Entry 8YD8 (X-ray diffraction, 3.11 A resolution); this record covers chains C and B of the 10 polymer chains in the assembly.

== Chain C (and B) ==
Name: Caspase-8
Organism: Homo sapiens
Notes: EC 3.4.22.61; chain B of this document is another copy of the same molecule, construct and numbering; everything in this record applies to it too
UniProt: Q14790 (CASP8_HUMAN); residue numbers follow UniProt; this construct covers 1-185
Amino-acid sequence (185 residues; each row starts with the number of its first residue):
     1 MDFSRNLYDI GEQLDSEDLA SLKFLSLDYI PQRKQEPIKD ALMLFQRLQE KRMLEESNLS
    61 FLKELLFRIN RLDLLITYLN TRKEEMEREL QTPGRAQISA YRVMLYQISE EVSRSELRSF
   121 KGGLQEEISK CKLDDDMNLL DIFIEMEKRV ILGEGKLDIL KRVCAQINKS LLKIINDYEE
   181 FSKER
Disordered / not traced: 183-185
Differences from the reference sequence: engineered mutation G122 (Phe in Q14790), G123 (Leu in Q14790)

== Interface between chain C and chain B ==
Pairs across the interface (34; chain C residue first):
  P31(C) with E12(B); Q13(B)
  Q32(C) with E12(B); Q13(B)
  R33(C) with G11(B); E12(B), salt bridge; L14(B); D40(B)
  K34(C) with E12(B), salt bridge
  E36(C) with D15(B); S16(B), hydrogen bond
  S129(C) with E110(B); E111(B)
  K130(C) with E110(B), hydrogen bond (backbone-backbone); E111(B); S113(B); E116(B)
  C131(C) with S109(B); E110(B), hydrogen bond (backbone-backbone); V112(B)
  K132(C) with E17(B), salt bridge
  D134(C) with S113(B); R114(B)
  D136(C) with R114(B), salt bridge
  E147(C) with D73(B)
  K148(C) with D15(B), salt bridge; N70(B); R71(B); L72(B), hydrogen bond (backbone-backbone); D73(B), hydrogen bond (backbone-backbone)
  R149(C) with N70(B), hydrogen bond; E110(B), salt bridge
  V150(C) with L72(B), hydrophobic; D73(B)
Interface residues without a listed pair, chain B (22 interface residues in all): Y8, D18, I76

== Overview ==
15 residues of chain C face 22 of chain B across their interface; the contacts include 6 hydrogen bonds and 6
salt bridges. Polar pairs include R33(C)-E12(B), K34(C)-E12(B) and K132(C)-E17(B).
Chain C and chain B are both Caspase-8 (Homo sapiens); the structure, Structure of FADD/Caspase-8/cFLIP death
effector domain assembly, was determined by X-ray diffraction (same publication as 8YBX and 8YD7).
